5S52 - chains B and C of the 6 polymer chains in the assembly; structure by X-ray diffraction, 2.83 A resolution.

Chain B:
Name: Tubulin beta-2B chain
Organism: Bos taurus
UniProt: Q6B856 (TBB2B_BOVIN); the author numbering skips numbers that UniProt does not, so the offset changes along the chain: 1-42 = UniProt 1-42; 45-360 = UniProt 43-358; 369-455 = UniProt 359-445
Amino-acid sequence (445 residues; numbered 1 to 455; 10 numbers in that range are skipped by the numbering (no residue carries them; nothing is unmodelled there); the number before each row is that of its first residue):
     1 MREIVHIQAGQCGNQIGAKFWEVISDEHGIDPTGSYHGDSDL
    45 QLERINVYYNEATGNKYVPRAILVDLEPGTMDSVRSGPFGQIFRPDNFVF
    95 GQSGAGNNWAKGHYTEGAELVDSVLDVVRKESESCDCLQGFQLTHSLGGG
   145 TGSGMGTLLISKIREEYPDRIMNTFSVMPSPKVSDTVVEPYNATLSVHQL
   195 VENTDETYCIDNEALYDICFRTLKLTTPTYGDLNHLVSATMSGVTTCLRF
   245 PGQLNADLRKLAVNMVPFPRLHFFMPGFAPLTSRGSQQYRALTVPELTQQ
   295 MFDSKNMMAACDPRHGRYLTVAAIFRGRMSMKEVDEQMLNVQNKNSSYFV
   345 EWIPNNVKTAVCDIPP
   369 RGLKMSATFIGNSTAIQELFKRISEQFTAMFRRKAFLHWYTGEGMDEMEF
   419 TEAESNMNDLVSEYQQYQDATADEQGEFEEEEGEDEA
Unresolved in the structure: 279-280, 438-455
Curated features (UniProtKB/Swiss-Prot):
  - motif: Met1 to Ile4 (MREI motif)
  - binding site (GTP): Gln11, Glu71, Ser140, Gly144, Thr145, Gly146, Asn206, Asn228
  - binding site (Mg(2+)): Glu71
  - modified residue: Ser40 (Phosphoserine), Thr57 (Phosphothreonine), Lys60 (N6-acetyllysine), Ser174 (Phosphoserine), Thr287 (Phosphothreonine), Thr292 (Phosphothreonine), Arg320 (Omega-N-methylarginine), Glu448 (5-glutamyl polyglutamate)
  - cross-link (Glycyl lysine isopeptide (Lys-Gly)): Lys60 (interchain with G-Cter in ubiquitin), Lys326 (interchain with G-Cter in ubiquitin)
Metal / ion sites: Mg2+: Gln11 (together with GDP); Ca2+ near Glu113 (its only coordinating residue here)
Residues lining bound ligands:
  - GDP (guanosine-5'-diphosphate): Gly10, Gln11, Cys12, Gln15, Ile16, Asn101, Ser140, Gly142, Gly143, Gly144, Thr145, Gly146, Val171, Pro173, Val177, Asp179, Glu183, Asn206, Leu209, Tyr224, Leu227, Asn228
  - W1P (5-methyl-2-phenyl-2,4-dihydro-3H-pyrazol-3-one), molecule 1: Asn167, Glu200, Tyr202, Val238, Cys241, Leu242, Leu252, Leu255, Ala256, Met259, Ala316, Ile318, Ile378
  - W1P, molecule 2: Cys241, Leu255, Asn258, Met259, Thr314, Val315, Ala316, Ile318, Asn350, Lys352, Ala354

Chain C:
Name: Tubulin alpha-1B chain
Organism: Bos taurus
UniProt: P81947 (TBA1B_BOVIN); residue numbers follow UniProt; this construct covers 1-451
Amino-acid sequence (451 residues; row label = number of the first residue in the row):
     1 MRECISIHVGQAGVQIGNACWELYCLEHGIQPDGQMPSDKTIGGGDDSFN
    51 TFFSETGAGKHVPRAVFVDLEPTVIDEVRTGTYRQLFHPEQLITGKEDAA
   101 NNYARGHYTIGKEIIDLVLDRIRKLADQCTGLQGFLVFHSFGGGTGSGFT
   151 SLLMERLSVDYGKKSKLEFSIYPAPQVSTAVVEPYNSILTTHTTLEHSDC
   201 AFMVDNEAIYDICRRNLDIERPTYTNLNRLISQIVSSITASLRFDGALNV
   251 DLTEFQTNLVPYPRIHFPLATYAPVISAEKAYHEQLSVAEITNACFEPAN
   301 QMVKCDPRHGKYMACCLLYRGDVVPKDVNAAIATIKTKRSIQFVDWCPTG
   351 FKVGINYQPPTVVPGGDLAKVQRAVCMLSNTTAIAEAWARLDHKFDLMYA
   401 KRAFVHWYVGEGMEEGEFSEAREDMAALEKDYEEVGVDSVEGEGEEEGEE
   451 Y
Unresolved in the structure: 441-451
Metal / ion sites: Ca2+: Asp39, Thr41, Gly44, Glu55
Residues lining bound ligands: GTP (guanosine-5'-triphosphate): Gly10, Gln11, Ala12, Gln15, Ile16, Asp69, Asp98, Ala99, Ala100, Asn101, Ser140, Gly142, Gly143, Gly144, Thr145, Gly146, Ile171, Val177, Ser178, Thr179, Glu183, Asn206, Tyr224, Leu227, Asn228, Ile231

How chain B and chain C interact:
Residue-residue contacts (36; chain B residue first):
  Gln96(B) - Met1(C)
  Gln96(B) - Arg2(C)
  Ser97(B) - Arg2(C)
  Asn101(B) - Glu254(C)
  Asp179(B) - Lys352(C)  hydrogen bond (backbone-side chain)
  Thr180(B) - Thr257(C)
  Thr180(B) - Asn258(C)
  Val181(B) - Asn258(C)  hydrogen bond (backbone-side chain)
  Thr221(B) - Lys326(C)
  Thr221(B) - Asn329(C)
  Ala397(B) - Trp346(C)
  Met398(B) - Trp346(C)
  Arg400(B) - Asp345(C)  salt bridge
  Arg400(B) - Ser439(C)  hydrogen bond
  Arg401(B) - Tyr262(C)  hydrogen bond (backbone-side chain)
  Arg401(B) - Asp345(C)  salt bridge
  Arg401(B) - Trp346(C)
  Arg401(B) - Glu434(C)  hydrogen bond (side chain-backbone)
  Arg401(B) - Val435(C)
  Arg401(B) - Val437(C)  hydrogen bond (side chain-backbone)
  Arg401(B) - Asp438(C)
  Arg401(B) - Ser439(C)  hydrogen bond
  Lys402(B) - Tyr262(C)
  Ala403(B) - Tyr262(C)
  Ala403(B) - Trp346(C)  hydrophobic
  Phe404(B) - Thr257(C)
  Phe404(B) - Asn258(C)
  Phe404(B) - Val260(C)
  Phe404(B) - Pro261(C)  hydrogen bond (backbone-backbone)
  His406(B) - Val260(C)  hydrogen bond (side chain-backbone)
  His406(B) - Pro261(C)
  His406(B) - Tyr262(C)
  His406(B) - Pro263(C)
  Trp407(B) - Gln256(C)
  Trp407(B) - Thr257(C)  hydrogen bond (side chain-backbone)
  Trp407(B) - Val260(C)
Also at the interface, not in a pair above, chain B (18 interface residues in all): Gly100, Val182
Also at the interface, not in a pair above, chain C (22 interface residues in all): Pro325, Pro348

In short:
18 residues of chain B face 22 of chain C across their interface, with 10 hydrogen bonds and 2 salt bridges.
Polar pairs include Arg400(B)-Asp345(C), Arg401(B)-Asp345(C) and Asp179(B)-Lys352(C). Chain B binds GDP and
compound W1P. Bound to chain C: GTP.
Chain B is Tubulin beta-2B chain and chain C is Tubulin alpha-1B chain, both from Bos taurus; the structure,
Tubulin-Z50145861-complex, was determined by X-ray diffraction, deposited together with 5S4L, 5S4M, 5S4N,
5S4O, 5S4P, 5S4Q and 52 further entries.
